PDB entry 1GK4 | X-ray diffraction, 2.30 A resolution | chains A and B

== Chain A (and B) ==
Molecule: Vimentin
From: Homo sapiens
Notes: fragment: cys2, residues 328-411; chain B of this document is another copy of the same molecule, construct and numbering; everything in this record applies to it too
Reference sequence: P08670 (VIME_HUMAN); residues 328-411 here correspond to UniProt positions 327-410 (UniProt number = residue number - 1)
Sequence (84 residues; row label = number of the first residue in the row):
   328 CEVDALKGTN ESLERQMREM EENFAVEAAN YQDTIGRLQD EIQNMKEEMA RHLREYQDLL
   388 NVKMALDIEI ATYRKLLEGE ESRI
Disordered / not traced: 407-411
What the authors report for this chain:
  - contacts within the chain: Lys390-Asp394 (salt bridge), Arg401-Glu405
  - self-association interface (contacts with another copy of this molecule); pairs are residue here / residue on that copy: Phe351-Phe351 (hydrophobic contact), Glu396-Arg401 (salt bridge), Leu404-Leu404 (hydrophobic contact), Ala355

== Chain A / chain B interface ==
Residue-residue contacts (76; chain A residue first):
  Glu329(A) with Val330(B)
  Val330(A) with Glu329(B); Leu333(B)
  Leu333(A) with Val330(B); Leu333(B), hydrophobic; Lys334(B); Asn337(B), hydrogen bond (backbone-side chain)
  Lys334(A) with Leu333(B)
  Thr336(A) with Asn337(B)
  Asn337(A) with Thr336(B); Asn337(B)
  Leu340(A) with Asn337(B); Leu340(B), hydrophobic; Glu341(B); Met344(B)
  Gln343(A) with Met344(B)
  Met344(A) with Leu340(B), hydrophobic; Gln343(B); Met344(B), hydrophobic
  Met347(A) with Met344(B), hydrophobic; Met347(B), hydrophobic; Glu348(B)
  Glu348(A) with Met347(B)
  Phe351(A) with Met347(B), hydrophobic; Glu348(B); Phe351(B), hydrophobic
  Glu354(A) with Phe351(B)
  Tyr358(A) with Ala355(B), hydrophobic; Tyr358(B), hydrophobic; Gln359(B), hydrogen bond; Ile362(B), hydrophobic
  Gln359(A) with Tyr358(B), hydrogen bond
  Thr361(A) with Ile362(B)
  Ile362(A) with Tyr358(B), hydrophobic; Thr361(B); Ile362(B), hydrophobic
  Leu365(A) with Ile362(B); Ile369(B), hydrophobic
  Glu368(A) with Ile369(B)
  Ile369(A) with Leu365(B), hydrophobic; Glu368(B); Ile369(B), hydrophobic; Met372(B)
  Met372(A) with Ile369(B); Met372(B), hydrophobic; Lys373(B); Met376(B), hydrophobic
  Lys373(A) with Met372(B)
  Glu375(A) with Met376(B)
  Met376(A) with Met372(B), hydrophobic; Met376(B), hydrophobic
  His379(A) with Met376(B)
  Tyr383(A) with Glu382(B); Tyr383(B), hydrophobic; Leu386(B), hydrophobic
  Leu386(A) with Tyr383(B), hydrophobic; Leu386(B), hydrophobic; Leu387(B), hydrophobic; Lys390(B)
  Leu387(A) with Leu386(B)
  Val389(A) with Lys390(B)
  Lys390(A) with Leu386(B); Val389(B)
  Leu393(A) with Lys390(B); Asp394(B); Ile397(B), hydrophobic
  Asp394(A) with Leu393(B)
  Glu396(A) with Ile397(B)
  Ile397(A) with Glu396(B); Ile397(B), hydrophobic
  Tyr400(A) with Arg401(B)
  Arg401(A) with Glu396(B), salt bridge; Tyr400(B)
  Leu404(A) with Tyr400(B); Leu403(B), hydrophobic; Leu404(B), hydrophobic
Also at the interface, not in a pair above, chain A (43 interface residues in all): Glu341, Ala355, Gln366, Glu382, Leu403, Gly406
Also at the interface, not in a pair above, chain B (40 interface residues in all): Glu354, Gln366
From the paper, about this interface:
  - residue pairs: Phe351(A)-Phe351(B) (hydrophobic contact), Arg401(A)-Glu396(B) (salt bridge)
  - interface residues, chain A: Ala355(A), Leu404(A)

== Summary ==
43 residues of chain A face 40 of chain B across their interface; the contacts include 3 hydrogen bonds and 1
salt bridge. Polar contacts include Arg401(A)-Glu396(B), Leu333(A)-Asn337(B) and Tyr358(A)-Gln359(B). The
authors report a hydrophobic contact between Phe351(A) and Phe351(B); a salt bridge between Arg401(A) and
Glu396(B). The paper reports interface residues Ala355(A) and Leu404(A); a self-association interface
involving Phe351(A), Ala355(A) and Glu396(A) among others.
Both chains are Vimentin (Homo sapiens). Entry 1GK4 (Human vimentin coil 2B fragment (CYS2)) was determined by
X-ray diffraction.
